2W39 - chain A; structure by X-ray diffraction, 1.10 A resolution.

# Chain A
Molecule: Putative laminarinase
From: Phanerochaete chrysosporium
Notes: EC 3.2.1.6
Reference sequence: Q874E3 (Q874E3_PHACH); residues 1-298 here correspond to UniProt positions 21-318 (UniProt number = residue number + 20)
Chain sequence (298 residues; numbered 1 to 298; the number before each row is that of its first residue):
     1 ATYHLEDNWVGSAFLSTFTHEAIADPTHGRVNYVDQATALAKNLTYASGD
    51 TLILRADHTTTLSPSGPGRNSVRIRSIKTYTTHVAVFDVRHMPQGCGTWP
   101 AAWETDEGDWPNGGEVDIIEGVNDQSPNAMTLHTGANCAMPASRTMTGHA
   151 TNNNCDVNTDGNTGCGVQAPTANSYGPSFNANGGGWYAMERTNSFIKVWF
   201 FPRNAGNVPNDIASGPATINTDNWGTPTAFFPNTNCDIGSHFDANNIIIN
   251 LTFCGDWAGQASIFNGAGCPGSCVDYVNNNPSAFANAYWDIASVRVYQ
Cystine bridges: Cys-96/Cys-269, Cys-138/Cys-236, Cys-155/Cys-165, Cys-254/Cys-273
Glycans and other covalent adducts: glycan linked to Asn-43

# In short
Covalently linked N-acetylglucosamine: at Asn-43.
Chain A is Putative laminarinase (Phanerochaete chrysosporium); the structure, Glc(beta-1-3)Glc disaccharide
in -1 and -2 sites of Laminarinase 16A from Phanerochaete chrysosporium, was determined by X-ray diffraction
together with 2W52 from the same study.
